8BYL - chains A and B of the 4 polymer chains in the assembly; structure by electron microscopy, 3.50 A resolution.

# Chain A
Molecule: S-phase kinase-associated protein 1
Source organism: Homo sapiens
UniProtKB: P63208 (SKP1_HUMAN); residues 1001-1163 here correspond to UniProt positions 1-163 (UniProt number = residue number - 1000)
Chain sequence (163 residues; each row starts with the number of its first residue):
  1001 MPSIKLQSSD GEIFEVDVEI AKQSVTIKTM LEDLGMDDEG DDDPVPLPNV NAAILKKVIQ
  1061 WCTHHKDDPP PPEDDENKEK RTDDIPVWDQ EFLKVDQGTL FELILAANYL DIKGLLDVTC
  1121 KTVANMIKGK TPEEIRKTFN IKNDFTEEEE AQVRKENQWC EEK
Unresolved in the structure: 1001, 1034-1037, 1161-1163
UniProt features mapped onto this chain:
  - modified residue: T1131 (Phosphothreonine)
  - cross-link: K1142 (Glycyl lysine isopeptide (Lys-Gly) (interchain with G-Cter in SUMO1))

# Chain B
Molecule: S-phase kinase-associated protein 2
Source organism: Homo sapiens
UniProtKB: Q13309 (SKP2_HUMAN); residues 2001-2424 here correspond to UniProt positions 1-424 (UniProt number = residue number - 2000)
Chain sequence (424 residues; row label = number of the first residue in the row):
  2001 MHRKHLQEIP DLSSNVATSF TWGWDSSKTS ELLSGMGVSA LEKEEPDSEN IPQELLSNLG
  2061 HPESPPRKRL KSKGSDKDFV IVRRPKLNRE NFPGVSWDSL PDELLLGIFS CLCLPELLKV
  2121 SGVCKRWYRL ASDESLWQTL DLTGKNLHPD VTGRLLSQGV IAFRCPRSFM DQPLAEHFSP
  2181 FRVQHMDLSN SVIEVSTLHG ILSQCSKLQN LSLEGLRLSD PIVNTLAKNS NLVRLNLSGC
  2241 SGFSEFALQT LLSSCSRLDE LNLSWCFDFT EKHVQVAVAH VSETITQLNL SGYRKNLQKS
  2301 DLSTLVRRCP NLVHLDLSDS VMLKNDCFQE FFQLNYLQHL SLSRCYDIIP ETLLELGEIP
  2361 TLKTLQVFGI VPDGTLQLLK EALPHLQINC SHFTTIARPT IGNKKNQEIW GIKCRLTLQK
  2421 PSCL
Unresolved in the structure: 2001-2092
UniProt features mapped onto this chain:
  - region: G2402 to L2424 (Mediates interaction with IFI27)
  - motif: R2067 to K2073 (Nuclear localization signal)
  - modified residue: S2064 (Phosphoserine), K2068 (N6-acetyllysine), K2071 (N6-acetyllysine), S2072 (Phosphoserine), S2075 (Phosphoserine), S2179 (Phosphoserine)

# How chain A and chain B interact
Contacting residue pairs - 39 pairs, chain A then chain B:
  D1074(A) - R2415(B)
  D1075(A) - R2415(B)
  Q1097(A) - W2097(B)
  G1098(A) - V2095(B)
  F1101(A) - V2095(B)  hydrophobic
  F1101(A) - W2097(B)  hydrophobic
  E1102(A) - V2095(B)
  L1105(A) - P2101(B)
  N1108(A) - P2101(B)
  N1108(A) - E2103(B)  hydrogen bond
  N1108(A) - L2104(B)
  L1116(A) - L2104(B)  hydrophobic
  C1120(A) - I2108(B)  hydrophobic
  A1124(A) - I2108(B)
  A1124(A) - C2111(B)  hydrophobic
  K1128(A) - E2116(B)  salt bridge
  K1130(A) - K2119(B)
  I1135(A) - V2123(B)  hydrophobic
  R1136(A) - V2123(B)
  T1138(A) - P2093(B)
  F1139(A) - W2097(B)
  N1140(A) - P2093(B)  hydrogen bond (side chain-backbone)
  I1141(A) - C2124(B)  hydrophobic
  N1143(A) - V2123(B)
  D1144(A) - C2124(B)
  D1144(A) - K2125(B)
  F1145(A) - G2122(B)
  F1145(A) - C2124(B)
  F1145(A) - K2125(B)
  F1145(A) - Y2128(B)  hydrophobic
  E1150(A) - G2122(B)
  V1153(A) - S2121(B)
  E1156(A) - Y2128(B)  hydrogen bond
  N1157(A) - L2118(B)  hydrogen bond (side chain-backbone)
  N1157(A) - S2121(B)  hydrogen bond
  W1159(A) - V2151(B)
  W1159(A) - R2154(B)
  W1159(A) - L2155(B)  hydrophobic
  C1160(A) - L2118(B)  hydrophobic
Interface residues without a listed pair, chain A (34 interface residues in all): E1073, I1104, K1121, V1123, P1132, K1137
Interface residues without a listed pair, chain B (30 interface residues in all): S2096, D2098, S2099, L2100, G2107, S2110, L2112, L2142, K2145

# In short
The interface between chain A and chain B involves 34 residues on one side and 30 on the other, with 5
hydrogen bonds and 1 salt bridge. Among the polar pairs are K1128(A)-E2116(B), N1108(A)-E2103(B) and
N1140(A)-P2093(B).
Here chain A is S-phase kinase-associated protein 1 and chain B is S-phase kinase-associated protein 2, both
from Homo sapiens. Entry 8BYL (Cryo-EM structure of SKP1-SKP2-CKS1 from the SCFSKP2 E3 ligase complex) was
determined by electron microscopy (same publication as 8BYA and 8BZO).
